PDB entry 4NLI | X-ray diffraction, 1.90 A resolution | chain A

[Chain A]
Name: Beta-lactoglobulin-1/B
Source organism: Ovis aries
Notes: engineered mutation(s): H20Y
Reference sequence: P67976 (LACB_SHEEP); residues 1-162 here correspond to UniProt positions 19-180 (UniProt number = residue number + 18)
Chain sequence (162 residues; numbered 1 to 162; the number before each row is that of its first residue):
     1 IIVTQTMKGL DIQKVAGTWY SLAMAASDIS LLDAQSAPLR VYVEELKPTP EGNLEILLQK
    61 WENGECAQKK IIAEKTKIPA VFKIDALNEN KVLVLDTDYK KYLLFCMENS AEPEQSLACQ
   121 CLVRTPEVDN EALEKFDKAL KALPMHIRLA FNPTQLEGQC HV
Cystine bridges: Cys66-Cys160, Cys106-Cys119

[Overview]
Chain A is Beta-lactoglobulin-1/B (Ovis aries); the structure, Crystal structure of sheep beta-lactoglobulin
(space group P3121), was determined by X-ray diffraction (same publication as 4NLJ).
